Entry 6TMH (electron microscopy, 3.10 A resolution); this record covers chains E and G of the 21 polymer chains in the assembly.

# Chain E
Protein: ATP synthase subunit alpha, subunit alpha
From: Toxoplasma gondii (strain ATCC 50853 / GT1)
UniProtKB: S7UU80 (S7UU80_TOXGG); residue numbers follow UniProt; this construct covers 1-538
Amino-acid sequence (565 residues; numbered 1 to 565; the number before each row is that of its first residue):
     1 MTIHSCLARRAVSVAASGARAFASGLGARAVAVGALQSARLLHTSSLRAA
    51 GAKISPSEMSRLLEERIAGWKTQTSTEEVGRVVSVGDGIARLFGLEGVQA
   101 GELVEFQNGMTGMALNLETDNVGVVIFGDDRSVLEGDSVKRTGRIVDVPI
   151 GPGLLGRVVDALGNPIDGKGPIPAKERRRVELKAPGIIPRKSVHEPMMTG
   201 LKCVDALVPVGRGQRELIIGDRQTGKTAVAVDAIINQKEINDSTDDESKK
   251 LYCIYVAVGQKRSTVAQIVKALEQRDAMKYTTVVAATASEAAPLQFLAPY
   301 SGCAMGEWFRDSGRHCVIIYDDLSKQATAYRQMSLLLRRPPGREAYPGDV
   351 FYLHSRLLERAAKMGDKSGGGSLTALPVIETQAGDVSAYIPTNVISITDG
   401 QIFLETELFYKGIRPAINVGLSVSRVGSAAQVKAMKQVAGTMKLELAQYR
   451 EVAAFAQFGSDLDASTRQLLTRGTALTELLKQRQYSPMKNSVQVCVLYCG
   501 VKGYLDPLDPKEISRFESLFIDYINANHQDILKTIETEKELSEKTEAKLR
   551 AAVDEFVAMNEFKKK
Unresolved in the structure: 1-57, 565
Ion coordination: Mg2+: Thr227 (together with ATP)
Small-molecule neighbours: ATP (adenosine-5'-triphosphate): Asp221, Arg222, Gln223, Thr224, Gly225, Lys226, Thr227, Ala228, Gln260, Glu380, Phe409, Arg414, Pro415, Gln482, Arg483, Gln484

# Chain G
Protein: Oligomycin sensitivity conferring protein (OSCP)
From: Toxoplasma gondii (strain ATCC 50853 / GT1)
UniProtKB: A0A125YKF8 (A0A125YKF8_TOXGG); residues 1-252 here = UniProt positions 1-252
Amino-acid sequence (252 residues; each row starts with the number of its first residue):
     1 MALPLLASRRLFSSFVFRGQPSTLSSNLSLVRIRGLHGGSLSPPSATLPR
    51 AVQLFSSRIAFSTAAAEDSGASQTLEGRYASALFRVAKKKNQLEKVYGDL
   101 ESVRNALKDSSEFRLFVDSPAVSVQQKLDVLRQLVNRYKFDPLTGNLLTT
   151 LVENKRLPMLARVADAFDAMYRKEKGEVKCLVTSAKPLSAQQQKEIVAAL
   201 QNRAGTQARLIIDYAVSPQIMGGLVVRLGEQVLDFSVATRLDRLQSQLLA
   251 PL
Unresolved in the structure: 1-72, 172-252

# How chain E and chain G interact
Residue-residue contacts - 22 pairs, chain E then chain G:
  Met59(E) - Ser110(G)  hydrogen bond
  Met59(E) - Phe113(G)  hydrophobic
  Ser60(E) - Glu112(G)  hydrogen bond
  Leu62(E) - Arg137(G)
  Leu63(E) - Phe116(G)  hydrophobic
  Leu63(E) - Val130(G)  hydrophobic
  Arg66(E) - Asp129(G)
  Arg66(E) - Val130(G)
  Arg66(E) - Gln133(G)
  Ile67(E) - Gln126(G)
  Ile67(E) - Val130(G)  hydrophobic
  Trp70(E) - Glu112(G)  hydrogen bond
  Trp70(E) - Leu115(G)
  Trp70(E) - Phe116(G)
  Gln73(E) - Leu115(G)
  Thr74(E) - Glu112(G)
  Thr74(E) - Leu115(G)
  Arg81(E) - Ala121(G)
  Phe93(E) - Leu115(G)  hydrophobic
  Phe93(E) - Asp118(G)
  Phe93(E) - Ser119(G)
  Phe93(E) - Pro120(G)
Also at the interface, not in a pair above, chain E (13 interface residues in all): Glu65, Val83
Also at the interface, not in a pair above, chain G (15 interface residues in all): Val122

# Summary
Chain E and chain G form an interface of 13 and 15 residues respectively, with 3 hydrogen bonds. Polar
contacts include Met59(E)-Ser110(G), Ser60(E)-Glu112(G) and Trp70(E)-Glu112(G). Ligands of chain E: ATP.
Chain E is ATP synthase subunit alpha, subunit alpha and chain G is Oligomycin sensitivity conferring protein
(OSCP), both from Toxoplasma gondii (strain ATCC 50853 / GT1); the structure, Cryo-EM structure of Toxoplasma
gondii mitochondrial ATP synthase dimer, OSCP/F1/c-ring model, was determined by electron microscopy together
with 6TMG, 6TMI, 6TMJ, 6TMK and 6TML from the same study.
